5FI2 - chains B and C of the 4 polymer chains in the assembly; structure by X-ray diffraction, 2.50 A resolution.

[Chain B (and C)]
Name: Glutaminase kidney isoform, mitochondrial
From: Homo sapiens
Notes: chain C of this document is another copy of the same molecule, construct and numbering; everything in this record applies to it too
UniProtKB: O94925 (GLSK_HUMAN), isoform O94925-3; residues 71-597 here correspond to UniProt positions 72-598 (UniProt number = residue number + 1)
Sequence (539 residues; numbered 59 to 597; the number before each row is that of its first residue):
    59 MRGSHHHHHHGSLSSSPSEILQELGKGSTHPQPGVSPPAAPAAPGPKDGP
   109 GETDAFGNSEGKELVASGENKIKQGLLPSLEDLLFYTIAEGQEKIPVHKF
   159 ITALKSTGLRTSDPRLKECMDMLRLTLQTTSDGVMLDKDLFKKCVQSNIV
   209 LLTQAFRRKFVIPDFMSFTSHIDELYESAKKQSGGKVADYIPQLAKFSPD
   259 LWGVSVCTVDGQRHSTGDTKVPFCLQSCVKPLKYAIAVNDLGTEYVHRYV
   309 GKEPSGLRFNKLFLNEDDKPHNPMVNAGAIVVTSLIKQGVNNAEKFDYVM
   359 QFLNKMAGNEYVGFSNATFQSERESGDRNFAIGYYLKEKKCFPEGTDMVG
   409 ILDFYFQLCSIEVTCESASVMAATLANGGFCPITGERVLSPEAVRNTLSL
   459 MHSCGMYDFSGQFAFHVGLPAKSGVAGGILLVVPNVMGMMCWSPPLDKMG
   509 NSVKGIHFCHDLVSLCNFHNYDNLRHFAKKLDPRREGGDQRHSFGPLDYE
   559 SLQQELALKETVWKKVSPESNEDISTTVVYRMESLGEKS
Unresolved in the structure: 59-135, 546-597
Sequence notes: initiating methionine (59); expression tag (60-70)
Curated features (UniProtKB/Swiss-Prot):
  - region: Gly314 to Phe321 (Highly mobile activation loop)
  - binding site (substrate): Ser285, Asn334, Glu380, Asn387, Tyr413, Tyr465, Val483
  - site: Leu71, Ser72 (Cleavage)
  - modified residue: Lys129 (N6-succinyllysine), Lys163 (N6-succinyllysine), Lys310 (N6-acetyllysine)

[Interface between chain B and chain C]
Contacting residue pairs - 79 pairs, chain B then chain C:
  Val267(B) - Arg533(C)  hydrogen bond (backbone-side chain)
  Asp268(B) - Arg533(C)  salt bridge
  Tyr292(B) - Phe473(C)
  Thr301(B) - Phe473(C)
  His305(B) - Phe473(C)
  Lys310(B) - Gln470(C)  hydrogen bond
  Lys310(B) - Phe473(C)
  Lys310(B) - His474(C)  hydrogen bond
  Glu311(B) - Leu315(C)
  Glu311(B) - Gly469(C)
  Glu311(B) - Gln470(C)  hydrogen bond
  Ser313(B) - Arg316(C)  hydrogen bond (backbone-side chain)
  Gly314(B) - Ser313(C)
  Gly314(B) - Gly314(C)
  Leu315(B) - Glu311(C)
  Leu315(B) - Pro312(C)  hydrogen bond (backbone-backbone)
  Leu315(B) - Ser313(C)
  Leu315(B) - Gly314(C)
  Leu315(B) - Asn323(C)
  Leu315(B) - His329(C)
  Phe317(B) - Arg316(C)
  Phe317(B) - Phe317(C)  hydrophobic
  Leu320(B) - Arg316(C)
  Glu324(B) - Arg316(C)
  His329(B) - Arg316(C)  hydrogen bond
  Ala434(B) - Asn531(C)  hydrogen bond (backbone-side chain)
  Asn435(B) - Asn531(C)
  Asn435(B) - Arg533(C)
  Asn435(B) - His534(C)
  Gly436(B) - Asn531(C)
  Phe438(B) - His534(C)
  Arg453(B) - His527(C)
  Arg453(B) - Tyr529(C)
  Arg453(B) - Asp530(C)  salt bridge
  Arg453(B) - Lys538(C)
  Asn454(B) - Phe473(C)
  Leu456(B) - Tyr529(C)  hydrophobic
  Ser457(B) - His527(C)
  Ser457(B) - Tyr529(C)
  Leu458(B) - Phe473(C)  hydrophobic
  His460(B) - His460(C)
  His460(B) - Tyr529(C)  hydrogen bond
  Gly469(B) - Glu311(C)
  Gln470(B) - Lys310(C)
  Gln470(B) - Glu311(C)
  Phe473(B) - Tyr292(C)
  Phe473(B) - His305(C)
  Phe473(B) - Lys310(C)
  Phe473(B) - Asn454(C)
  Phe473(B) - Leu458(C)  hydrophobic
  His474(B) - Lys310(C)  hydrogen bond
  Pro478(B) - Tyr529(C)  hydrophobic
  Pro492(B) - Tyr529(C)  hydrophobic
  Asn493(B) - Asn531(C)  hydrogen bond
  Asn493(B) - Leu532(C)  hydrogen bond (side chain-backbone)
  His527(B) - Arg453(C)
  His527(B) - Ser457(C)
  Asn528(B) - Asn528(C)
  Asn528(B) - Tyr529(C)  hydrogen bond
  Tyr529(B) - Arg453(C)
  Tyr529(B) - Leu456(C)  hydrophobic
  Tyr529(B) - Ser457(C)
  Tyr529(B) - His460(C)  hydrogen bond
  Tyr529(B) - Pro478(C)
  Tyr529(B) - Pro492(C)  hydrophobic
  Tyr529(B) - Asn528(C)  hydrogen bond
  Asp530(B) - Arg453(C)  salt bridge
  Asn531(B) - Ala434(C)  hydrogen bond (side chain-backbone)
  Asn531(B) - Asn435(C)
  Asn531(B) - Gly436(C)
  Asn531(B) - Asn493(C)  hydrogen bond
  Leu532(B) - Asn493(C)  hydrogen bond (backbone-side chain)
  Arg533(B) - Val267(C)  hydrogen bond (side chain-backbone)
  Arg533(B) - Asp268(C)  salt bridge
  Arg533(B) - Asn435(C)  hydrogen bond
  His534(B) - Asn435(C)
  His534(B) - Phe438(C)
  Ala536(B) - Pro449(C)  hydrophobic
  Lys538(B) - Arg453(C)
Other interface residues (no listed pair), chain B (44 interface residues in all): Pro449, Gly476, Leu477
Other interface residues (no listed pair), chain C (44 interface residues in all): Thr301, Glu324, Ala536

[Overview]
The chain B/chain C interface involves 44 residues from each chain; the contacts include 20 hydrogen bonds and
4 salt bridges. Polar contacts include Asp268(B)-Arg533(C), Arg453(B)-Asp530(C) and Val267(B)-Arg533(C).
UniProt lists 7 substrate-binding residues on chain B.
Both chains are Glutaminase kidney isoform, mitochondrial (Homo sapiens). Entry 5FI2 (Crystal structure of
human GAC in complex with inhibitor UPGL_00009:
2-phenyl-N-[5-[[(3R)-1-[5-(2-phenylethanoylamino)-1,3,4-thiadiazol-
2-yl]pyrrolidin-3-yl]amino]-1,3,4-thiadiazol-2-yl]ethanamide) was determined by X-ray diffraction, deposited
together with 5FI6, 5FI7 and 5I94.
